8UHF - chains C and G of the 9 polymer chains in the assembly; structure by electron microscopy, 3.80 A resolution.

Chain C (and G):
Protein: Toxin co-regulated pilin
Source organism: Vibrio cholerae
Notes: chain G of this document is another copy of the same molecule, construct and numbering; everything in this record applies to it too
Reference sequence: Q93TT5 (Q93TT5_VIBCL); residues 1-199 here correspond to UniProt positions 26-224 (UniProt number = residue number + 25)
Chain sequence (199 residues; row label = number of the first residue in the row):
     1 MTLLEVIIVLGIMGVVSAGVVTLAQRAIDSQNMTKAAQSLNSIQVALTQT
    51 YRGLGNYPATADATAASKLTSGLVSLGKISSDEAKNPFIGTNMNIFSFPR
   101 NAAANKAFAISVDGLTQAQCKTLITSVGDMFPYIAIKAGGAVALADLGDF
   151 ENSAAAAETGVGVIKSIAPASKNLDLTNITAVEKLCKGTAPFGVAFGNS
Not modelled in the structure: 199
Cystine bridges: Cys120-Cys186
Sequence notes: conflict Ala181 (His206 in Q93TT5)

How chain C and chain G interact:
Residue-residue contacts (8; chain C residue first):
  Leu3(C) - Leu23(G)
  Leu3(C) - Ala24(G)
  Leu10(C) - Gln31(G)
  Met13(C) - Thr34(G)
  Ser17(C) - Gln38(G)  hydrogen bond
  Val21(C) - Met130(G)  hydrophobic
  Thr189(C) - Pro169(G)
  Ala190(C) - Pro169(G)
Also at the interface, not in a pair above, chain C (12 interface residues in all): Leu4, Ile7, Ala18, Thr91, Pro191
Also at the interface, not in a pair above, chain G (12 interface residues in all): Val20, Arg26, Ala27, Ser30, Lys106

In short:
Chain C and chain G each contribute 12 residues to their interface; the contacts include 1 hydrogen bond. Its
one hydrogen-bonded contact is Ser17(C)-Gln38(G).
Both chains are Toxin co-regulated pilin (Vibrio cholerae). Entry 8UHF (Cryo-EM of Vibrio cholerae toxin
co-regulated pilus - asymmetric reconstruction) was determined by electron microscopy, deposited together with
8U1K.
